3MLY - chains H and P of the 3 polymer chains in the assembly; structure by X-ray diffraction, 1.70 A resolution.

# Chain H
Name: Human monoclonal anti-HIV-1 gp120 V3 antibody 3074 Fab heavy chain
Source organism: Homo sapiens
Notes: antibody fragment or engineered binder
Chain sequence (230 residues; row label = number of the first residue in the row; a row labelled like 82A-82C holds insertion residues (82A, then the next letters in order)):
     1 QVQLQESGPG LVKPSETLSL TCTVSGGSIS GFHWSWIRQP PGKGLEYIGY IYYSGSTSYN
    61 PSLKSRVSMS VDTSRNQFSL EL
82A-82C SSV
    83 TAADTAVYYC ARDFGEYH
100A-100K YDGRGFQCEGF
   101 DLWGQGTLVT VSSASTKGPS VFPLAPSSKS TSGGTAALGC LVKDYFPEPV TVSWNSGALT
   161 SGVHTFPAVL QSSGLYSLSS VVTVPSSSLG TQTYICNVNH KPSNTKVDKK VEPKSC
Disulfides: Cys22-Cys92, Cys140-Cys196

# Chain P
Name: HIV-1 gp120 third variable region (V3) crown
Source organism: Human immunodeficiency virus 1
Chain sequence (23 residues; row label = number of the first residue in the row; note: 2 numbers in that range are skipped by the numbering (no residue carries them; nothing is unmodelled there)):
   301 NNTKKSIKI
   312 RPRQAFYATN GIIG
Disordered / not traced: 301-305, 320-325

# How chain H and chain P interact
Contacting residue pairs (32):
  Ser30(H) with Tyr318(P), hydrogen bond
  Gly31(H) with Ala316(P); Phe317(P), hydrogen bond (backbone-backbone); Tyr318(P)
  Phe32(H) with Arg314(P); Gln315(P); Ala316(P)
  Tyr52(H) with Phe317(P), hydrogen bond (side chain-backbone); Tyr318(P); Ala319(P), hydrogen bond (side chain-backbone)
  Tyr53(H) with Tyr318(P)
  Arg94(H) with Arg314(P)
  Phe96(H) with Ile309(P); Arg312(P); Pro313(P)
  Gly97(H) with Lys308(P); Ile309(P), hydrogen bond (backbone-backbone)
  Glu98(H) with Ser306(P), hydrogen bond (side chain-backbone); Ile307(P), hydrogen bond (side chain-backbone); Lys308(P), hydrogen bond (side chain-backbone)
  Tyr99(H) with Ser306(P), hydrogen bond (backbone-backbone); Ile307(P), hydrogen bond (backbone-backbone); Ile309(P), hydrophobic; Phe317(P), hydrophobic; Ala319(P)
  His100(H) with Ser306(P), hydrogen bond (side chain-backbone)
  Tyr100A(H) with Ser306(P); Ile307(P); Phe317(P)
  Phe100F(H) with Ile309(P), hydrophobic
  Asp101(H) with Pro313(P); Arg314(P), hydrogen bond (side chain-backbone)
Interface residues without a listed pair, chain H (15 interface residues in all): His33

# In short
15 residues of chain H and 12 residues of chain P are in contact; the contacts include 12 hydrogen bonds.
Polar pairs include Ser30(H)-Tyr318(P), Tyr52(H)-Phe317(P) and Tyr52(H)-Ala319(P).
Here chain H is Human monoclonal anti-HIV-1 gp120 V3 antibody 3074 Fab heavy chain (Homo sapiens) and chain P
is HIV-1 gp120 third variable region (V3) crown (Human immunodeficiency virus 1). Entry 3MLY (Crystal
structure of anti-HIV-1 V3 Fab 3074 in complex with a UR29 V3 peptide) was determined by X-ray diffraction,
deposited together with 3MLR, 3MLS, 3MLT, 3MLU, 3MLV, 3MLW and 3MLZ.
